PDB entry 4IZE | X-ray diffraction, 2.00 A resolution | chain A

[Chain A]
Molecule: Interleukin-36 gamma
From: Homo sapiens
UniProtKB: Q9NZH8 (IL36G_HUMAN); residue numbers follow UniProt; this construct covers 18-169
Sequence (152 residues; each row starts with the number of its first residue):
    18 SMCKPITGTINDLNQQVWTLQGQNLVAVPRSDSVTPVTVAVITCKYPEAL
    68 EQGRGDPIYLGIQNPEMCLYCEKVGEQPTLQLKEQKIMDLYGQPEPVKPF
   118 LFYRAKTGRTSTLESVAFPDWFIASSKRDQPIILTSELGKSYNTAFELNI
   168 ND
Modified positions: Cys-20 (s,s-(2-hydroxyethyl)thiocysteine; CME)

[Summary]
Chain A is Interleukin-36 gamma (Homo sapiens); the structure, Crystal Structure of IL-36gamma, was determined
by X-ray diffraction (same publication as 4P0J, 4P0K and 4P0L).
